7D28 - chains A and D; structure by X-ray diffraction, 1.50 A resolution.

Chain A (and D):
Molecule: Endoribonuclease MazF
From: Deinococcus radiodurans
Notes: EC 3.1.27.-; chain D of this document is another copy of the same molecule, construct and numbering; everything in this record applies to it too
UniProt: A0A6G9BVQ8 (A0A6G9BVQ8_DEIRD); residue numbers follow UniProt; this construct covers 1-117
Chain sequence (117 residues; each row starts with the number of its first residue):
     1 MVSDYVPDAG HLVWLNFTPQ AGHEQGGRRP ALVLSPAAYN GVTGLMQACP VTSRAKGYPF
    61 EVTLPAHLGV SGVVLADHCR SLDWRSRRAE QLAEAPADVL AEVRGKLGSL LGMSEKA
Unresolved in the structure: 1-2, 114-117 (chain D: 1-3, 114-117)

How chain A and chain D interact:
Contacting residue pairs (64; chain A residue first):
  Pro19(A) - Gln20(D)
  Gln20(A) - Pro19(D)
  Ala21(A) - Asp83(D)
  Ala21(A) - Ser86(D)
  Ala21(A) - Arg87(D)
  Gly22(A) - Asp83(D)
  Gly22(A) - Ser86(D)
  His23(A) - Asp83(D)  hydrogen bond (backbone-side chain)
  Glu24(A) - Ser81(D)
  Glu24(A) - Leu82(D)
  Glu24(A) - Asp83(D)  hydrogen bond (side chain-backbone)
  Glu24(A) - Arg87(D)  salt bridge
  Leu34(A) - Leu110(D)
  Leu34(A) - Leu111(D)
  Ser35(A) - Leu110(D)
  Pro36(A) - Leu110(D)
  Tyr39(A) - Phe60(D)  hydrophobic
  Tyr39(A) - Asp77(D)  hydrogen bond
  Tyr39(A) - Leu110(D)  hydrophobic
  Thr43(A) - Tyr58(D)
  Leu45(A) - His78(D)
  Gln47(A) - Asp77(D)  hydrogen bond (side chain-backbone)
  Gln47(A) - Cys79(D)  hydrogen bond (side chain-backbone)
  Gln47(A) - Leu107(D)
  Gln47(A) - Leu111(D)
  Asp77(A) - Tyr39(D)  hydrogen bond
  Asp77(A) - Gln47(D)  hydrogen bond (backbone-side chain)
  His78(A) - Leu45(D)
  His78(A) - Ser81(D)
  Cys79(A) - Gln47(D)  hydrogen bond (backbone-side chain)
  Cys79(A) - Ser81(D)  hydrogen bond (backbone-backbone)
  Arg80(A) - Cys79(D)
  Arg80(A) - Ser81(D)
  Ser81(A) - Asp77(D)
  Ser81(A) - His78(D)
  Ser81(A) - Cys79(D)  hydrogen bond (backbone-backbone)
  Ser81(A) - Arg80(D)
  Leu82(A) - Glu24(D)
  Asp83(A) - Ala21(D)
  Asp83(A) - Gly22(D)
  Asp83(A) - His23(D)  hydrogen bond (side chain-backbone)
  Asp83(A) - Glu24(D)  hydrogen bond (backbone-side chain)
  Ser86(A) - Gly22(D)
  Arg87(A) - Ala21(D)
  Arg87(A) - Glu24(D)  salt bridge
  Arg104(A) - Leu111(D)  hydrogen bond (side chain-backbone)
  Arg104(A) - Gly112(D)
  Arg104(A) - Met113(D)
  Leu107(A) - Leu111(D)  hydrophobic
  Leu107(A) - Met113(D)  hydrophobic
  Gly108(A) - Met113(D)
  Leu110(A) - Ser35(D)
  Leu110(A) - Pro36(D)
  Leu110(A) - Tyr39(D)  hydrophobic
  Leu110(A) - Gln47(D)
  Leu111(A) - Leu34(D)
  Leu111(A) - Gln47(D)
  Leu111(A) - Arg104(D)  hydrogen bond (backbone-side chain)
  Leu111(A) - Leu107(D)  hydrophobic
  Leu111(A) - Leu111(D)  hydrophobic
  Gly112(A) - Arg104(D)
  Met113(A) - Arg104(D)
  Met113(A) - Gly108(D)
  Met113(A) - Met113(D)  hydrophobic
Also at the interface, not in a pair above, chain D (31 interface residues in all): Arg85

In short:
The interface between chain A and chain D involves 29 residues on one side and 31 on the other; the contacts
include 14 hydrogen bonds and 2 salt bridges. Polar contacts include Glu24(A)-Arg87(D), His23(A)-Asp83(D) and
Glu24(A)-Asp83(D).
Chain A and chain D are both Endoribonuclease MazF (Deinococcus radiodurans); the structure, Crystal structure
of MazF (Form-I) from Deinococcus radiodurans, was determined by X-ray diffraction (same publication as 7D2M,
7D2N, 7D2P and 7D2Q).
